2VJE - chains A and B; structure by X-ray diffraction, 2.20 A resolution.

[Chain A]
Protein: E3 ubiquitin-protein ligase MDM2
From: Homo sapiens
Notes: EC 6.3.2.-
UniProtKB: Q00987 (MDM2_HUMAN); residues 428-491 here correspond to UniProt positions 383-446 (UniProt number = residue number - 45)
Sequence (64 residues; numbered 428 to 491; the number before each row is that of its first residue):
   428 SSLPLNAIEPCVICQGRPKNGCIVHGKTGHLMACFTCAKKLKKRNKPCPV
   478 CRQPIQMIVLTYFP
Unresolved in the structure: 428-431
Ion coordination: Zn2+ site 1: Cys438, Cys441, Cys461, Cys464; Zn2+ site 2: His452, His457, Cys475, Cys478
Reported in the primary citation:
  - mutagenesis - V439E, I440A, L468A, P476A, V477E, R479A, Y489A: abolished catalytic activity
  - mutagenesis - V439A, R471A: decreased catalytic activity

[Chain B]
Protein: MDM4 protein
From: Homo sapiens
UniProtKB: O15151 (MDM4_HUMAN); numbering as in UniProt (aligned over 428-490)
Sequence (63 residues; numbered 428 to 490; the number before each row is that of its first residue):
   428 EDCQNLLKPCSLCEKRPRDGNIIHGRTGHLVTCFHCARRLKKAGASCPIC
   478 KKEIQLVIKVFIA
Unresolved in the structure: 428-429
Ion coordination: Zn2+ site 1: Cys437, Cys440, Cys460, Cys463; Zn2+ site 2: His451, His456, Cys474, Cys477
Swiss-Prot annotation at these positions:
  - zinc finger: Cys437 to Lys478 (RING-type)
  - motif: Lys442 to Arg445 (Nuclear localization signal)
  - natural variant: Thr454 (T454M: In BMFS6)
  - mutagenesis: Cys437 (C437G: Fails to interact with MDM2)
Reported in the primary citation:
  - post-translational modification sites: Lys442
  - mutagenesis - K435E, K486L: unchanged catalytic activity

[How chain A and chain B interact]
Residue-residue contacts (50; chain A residue first):
  Leu432(A) - Leu434(B)  hydrophobic
  Asn433(A) - Ile489(B)
  Asn433(A) - Ala490(B)
  Ala434(A) - Cys430(B)
  Ala434(A) - Leu434(B)  hydrophobic
  Ala434(A) - Ile489(B)  hydrophobic
  Ile435(A) - Leu434(B)  hydrophobic
  Lys446(A) - Ala490(B)  hydrogen bond (side chain-backbone)
  Cys449(A) - Asn448(B)
  Gly453(A) - Ile485(B)
  Lys454(A) - Ile485(B)
  Lys454(A) - Lys486(B)  hydrogen bond (backbone-backbone)
  Thr455(A) - Ile485(B)
  Thr455(A) - Lys486(B)  hydrogen bond (side chain-backbone)
  Thr455(A) - Phe488(B)
  Gly456(A) - Ile485(B)
  Gly456(A) - Lys486(B)  hydrogen bond (backbone-backbone)
  Gly456(A) - Val487(B)
  Gly456(A) - Phe488(B)  hydrogen bond (backbone-backbone)
  His457(A) - Phe488(B)
  Leu458(A) - Leu457(B)  hydrophobic
  Leu458(A) - Val487(B)  hydrophobic
  Leu458(A) - Phe488(B)  hydrogen bond (backbone-backbone)
  Leu458(A) - Ile489(B)
  Leu458(A) - Ala490(B)  hydrogen bond (backbone-backbone)
  Met459(A) - Ala490(B)
  Val477(A) - Ala490(B)  hydrophobic
  Met484(A) - Gly452(B)
  Met484(A) - Arg453(B)
  Ile485(A) - Arg453(B)
  Val486(A) - Ile450(B)  hydrophobic
  Val486(A) - Arg453(B)
  Val486(A) - Thr454(B)
  Val486(A) - Gly455(B)
  Leu487(A) - Arg453(B)  hydrogen bond (backbone-backbone)
  Leu487(A) - Thr454(B)
  Leu487(A) - Gly455(B)  hydrogen bond (backbone-backbone)
  Thr488(A) - Asn448(B)  hydrogen bond
  Thr488(A) - Gly455(B)
  Thr488(A) - Leu457(B)
  Tyr489(A) - Thr454(B)
  Tyr489(A) - Gly455(B)  hydrogen bond (backbone-backbone)
  Tyr489(A) - His456(B)
  Tyr489(A) - Leu457(B)  hydrogen bond (backbone-backbone)
  Phe490(A) - Cys430(B)  hydrogen bond (backbone-side chain)
  Phe490(A) - Asn432(B)
  Phe490(A) - Leu433(B)  hydrophobic
  Phe490(A) - Leu457(B)
  Pro491(A) - Asn432(B)
  Pro491(A) - Val458(B)
Other interface residues (no listed pair), chain A (24 interface residues in all): Val439, Val451
Other interface residues (no listed pair), chain B (23 interface residues in all): Phe461, Ile476, Leu483, Val484

[Overview]
The interface between chain A and chain B involves 24 residues on one side and 23 on the other, with 13
hydrogen bonds. Among the polar pairs are Lys446(A)-Ala490(B), Thr455(A)-Lys486(B) and Thr488(A)-Asn448(B).
The paper reports that V439E, I440A and L468A of chain A, among others, abolish catalytic activity; a
modification site at Lys442(B); 11 substitutions were tested in all.
Chain A is E3 ubiquitin-protein ligase MDM2 and chain B is MDM4 protein, both from Homo sapiens; the
structure, Crystal Structure of the MDM2-MDMX RING Domain Heterodimer, was determined by X-ray diffraction.
